5CW7 - chains G and H of the 16 polymer chains in the assembly; structure by X-ray diffraction, 2.83 A resolution.

[Chain G]
Molecule: PAAA2
Organism: Escherichia coli O157
UniProt: A0A0F6F6Q9 (A0A0F6F6Q9_ECO57); residues 2-63 here correspond to UniProt positions 14-75 (UniProt number = residue number + 12)
Amino-acid sequence (71 residues; row label = number of the first residue in the row; numbers below 1 keep their minus sign (Mse-7 is residue -7)):
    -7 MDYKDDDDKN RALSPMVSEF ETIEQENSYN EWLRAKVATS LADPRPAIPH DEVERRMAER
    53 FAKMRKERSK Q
Unresolved in the structure: -7 to 1, 63
Construct notes: initiating methionine (-7); expression tag (-6 to 1)
Modified residues: Mse-7 (selenomethionine); Mse8, Mse49, Mse56 (selenomethionine; parent Met)

[Chain H]
Molecule: Plasmid stabilization protein ParE
Organism: Escherichia coli O157
UniProt: A0A0D7C2L1 (A0A0D7C2L1_ECOLX); residue numbers follow UniProt; this construct covers 2-92
Amino-acid sequence (100 residues; row label = number of the first residue in the row):
     1 MLPVLWLESA DTDLDDITSY IARFDIDAAE RLWQRLRGCV LPLSEHPYLY PPSDRVPGLR
    61 EIVAHPNYII LYRVTTSSVE VVNVIHARRQ FPLEHHHHHH
Unresolved in the structure: 96-100
Construct notes: initiating methionine (1); expression tag (93-100)
Modified residues: Mse1 (selenomethionine)

[Interface between chain G and chain H]
Pairs across the interface (69):
  Glu11(G) - Ala87(H)
  Glu11(G) - Arg88(H)  hydrogen bond (backbone-side chain)
  Phe12(G) - Ala87(H)
  Phe12(G) - Arg88(H)
  Ser20(G) - Gln90(H)  hydrogen bond
  Tyr21(G) - Arg55(H)
  Tyr21(G) - Ile85(H)
  Tyr21(G) - His86(H)  hydrogen bond (side chain-backbone)
  Tyr21(G) - Ala87(H)
  Tyr21(G) - Arg88(H)
  Tyr21(G) - Arg89(H)
  Tyr21(G) - Gln90(H)
  Asn22(G) - Arg55(H)  hydrogen bond
  Trp24(G) - Gln90(H)
  Trp24(G) - Phe91(H)
  Trp24(G) - Pro92(H)
  Trp24(G) - Leu93(H)
  Leu25(G) - Arg55(H)
  Leu25(G) - Leu71(H)  hydrophobic
  Leu25(G) - Ile85(H)  hydrophobic
  Arg26(G) - Arg55(H)  hydrogen bond (side chain-backbone)
  Lys28(G) - Asp13(H)  salt bridge
  Lys28(G) - Asn83(H)
  Lys28(G) - Ile85(H)
  Lys28(G) - Pro92(H)
  Val29(G) - Val56(H)  hydrophobic
  Val29(G) - Leu59(H)  hydrophobic
  Val29(G) - Asn83(H)
  Ser32(G) - Leu7(H)
  Ser32(G) - Ser9(H)  hydrogen bond
  Ser32(G) - Val82(H)
  Ser32(G) - Asn83(H)  hydrogen bond
  Leu33(G) - Leu7(H)  hydrophobic
  Leu33(G) - Arg73(H)
  Arg37(G) - Glu8(H)
  Pro38(G) - Glu8(H)
  Ala39(G) - Leu5(H)  hydrophobic
  Ala39(G) - Trp6(H)
  Ala39(G) - Leu7(H)  hydrophobic
  Ile40(G) - Leu5(H)
  Ile40(G) - Trp6(H)  hydrogen bond (backbone-backbone)
  Ile40(G) - Glu8(H)
  Pro41(G) - Val4(H)
  Pro41(G) - Leu5(H)  hydrophobic
  His42(G) - Val4(H)  hydrogen bond (backbone-backbone)
  His42(G) - Trp6(H)  hydrogen bond
  His42(G) - Leu41(H)
  Val45(G) - Trp6(H)  hydrophobic
  Val45(G) - Asp11(H)
  Val45(G) - Leu14(H)  hydrophobic
  Val45(G) - Trp33(H)  hydrophobic
  Glu46(G) - Trp33(H)
  Glu46(G) - Arg37(H)  salt bridge
  Arg48(G) - Glu8(H)  salt bridge
  Arg48(G) - Asp11(H)  salt bridge
  Mse49(G) - Leu14(H)  hydrophobic
  Mse49(G) - Asp15(H)
  Mse49(G) - Thr18(H)
  Arg52(G) - Asp11(H)  salt bridge
  Arg52(G) - Asp15(H)  salt bridge
  Phe53(G) - Ala29(H)
  Phe53(G) - Glu30(H)
  Phe53(G) - Trp33(H)
  Mse56(G) - Thr18(H)
  Mse56(G) - Ser19(H)
  Mse56(G) - Ala22(H)  hydrophobic
  Mse56(G) - Ile26(H)  hydrophobic
  Arg57(G) - Ile26(H)
  Arg57(G) - Glu30(H)  salt bridge
Other interface residues (no listed pair), chain G (27 interface residues in all): Asp35

[Summary]
27 residues of chain G face 35 of chain H across their interface, with 10 hydrogen bonds and 7 salt bridges.
Polar contacts include Lys28(G)-Asp13(H), Glu46(G)-Arg37(H) and Arg48(G)-Glu8(H).
Chain G is PAAA2 and chain H is Plasmid stabilization protein ParE, both from Escherichia coli O157; the
structure, Crystal structure of the PaaA2-ParE2 antitoxin-toxin complex, was determined by X-ray diffraction
(same publication as 5CZE).
